Entry 1HJB (X-ray diffraction, 3.00 A resolution); this record covers chains A and H of the 5 polymer chains in the assembly.

[Chain A]
Name: Ccaat/enhancer binding protein beta
From: Homo sapiens
UniProt: P17676 (CEBB_HUMAN); residue numbers follow UniProt; this construct covers 259-345
Chain sequence (87 residues; each row starts with the number of its first residue):
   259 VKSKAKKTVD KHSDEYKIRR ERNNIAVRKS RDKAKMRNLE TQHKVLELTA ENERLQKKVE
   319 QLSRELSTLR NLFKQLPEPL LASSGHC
Unresolved in the structure: 259-267, 334-345
Curated features (UniProtKB/Swiss-Prot):
  - region: Lys275 to Arg295 (Basic motif), Leu297 to Leu304 (Leucine-zipper)
  - modified residue: Thr266 (Phosphothreonine), Ser288 (Phosphoserine), Ser325 (Phosphoserine)
  - cross-link (Glycyl lysine isopeptide (Lys-Gly)): Lys260 (interchain with G-Cter in SUMO2), Lys262 (interchain with G-Cter in SUMO2), Lys332 (interchain with G-Cter in SUMO2)
  - mutagenesis: Ser288 (S288A: Loss of nuclear translocation)

[Chain H]
Molecule: 26-nt DNA strand
Notes: fragment: fragment from csf-1r promoter
Sequence (26 nucleotides; each row starts with the number of its first residue):
     1 CCGCAACCAC AGAGTTTGGA AATCTT

[Chain A / chain H interface]
Residue-residue contacts (13):
  Lys269(A) - DA21(H)  phosphate contact
  Tyr274(A) - DA20(H)  sugar contact
  Tyr274(A) - DA21(H)  hydrogen bond to the phosphate
  Arg278(A) - DA20(H)  salt bridge to the phosphate
  Arg278(A) - DA21(H)  hydrogen bond to the base
  Asn281(A) - DA21(H)  hydrogen bond to the base
  Asn281(A) - DA22(H)  base contact
  Asn282(A) - DG19(H)  sugar contact
  Asn282(A) - DA20(H)  hydrogen bond to the phosphate
  Arg286(A) - DG19(H)  salt bridge to the phosphate
  Arg289(A) - DG18(H)  base contact
  Arg289(A) - DG19(H)  hydrogen bond to the base
  Arg289(A) - DA20(H)  base contact
Interface residues without a listed pair, chain A (8 interface residues in all): Val285

[In short]
8 residues of chain A and 5 residues of chain H are in contact; the contacts include 5 hydrogen bonds and 2
salt bridges. Among the polar pairs are Arg278(A)-DA21(H), Asn281(A)-DA21(H) and Arg289(A)-DG19(H). From
UniProt: one mutagenesis site on chain A.
Chain A is Ccaat/enhancer binding protein beta (Homo sapiens) and chain H is a 26-nt DNA strand; the
structure, Crystal structure of runx-1/AML1/cbfalpha runt domain and C/ebpbeta bzip homodimer bound to a DNA
fragment from ..., was determined by X-ray diffraction (same publication as 1IO4 and 1HJC).
